PDB entry 8ZUH | X-ray diffraction, 3.20 A resolution | chains A and B

[Chain A]
Name: F-box only protein 6
Organism: Bos taurus
Reference sequence: Q3SX24 (FBX6_BOVIN); numbering as in UniProt (aligned over 1-265)
Chain sequence (265 residues; each row starts with the number of its first residue):
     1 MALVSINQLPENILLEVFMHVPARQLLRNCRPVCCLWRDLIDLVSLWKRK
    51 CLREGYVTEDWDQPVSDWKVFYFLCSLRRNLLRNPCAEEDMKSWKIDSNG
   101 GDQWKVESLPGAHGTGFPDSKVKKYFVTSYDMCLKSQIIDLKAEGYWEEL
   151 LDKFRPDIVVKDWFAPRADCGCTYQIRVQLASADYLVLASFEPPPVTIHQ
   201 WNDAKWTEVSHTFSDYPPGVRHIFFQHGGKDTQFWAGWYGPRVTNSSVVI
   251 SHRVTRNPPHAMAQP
Unresolved in the structure: 1-5, 260-265

[Chain B]
Name: S-phase kinase-associated protein 1
Organism: Bos taurus
Reference sequence: Q3ZCF3 (SKP1_BOVIN); numbering as in UniProt (aligned over 1-163)
Chain sequence (166 residues; row label = number of the first residue in the row; numbers below 1 keep their minus sign (Gly-2 is residue -2)):
    -2 GPHMPSIKLQSSDGEIFEVDVEIAKQSVTIKTMLEDLGMDDEGDDDPVPL
    48 PNVNAAILKKVIQWCTHHKDDPPPPEDDENKEKRTDDIPVWDQEFLKVDQ
    98 GTLFELILAANYLDIKGLLDVTCKTVANMIKGKTPEEIRKTFNIKNDFTE
   148 EEEAQVRKENQWCEEK
Unresolved in the structure: -2 to 1, 35-42, 69-82, 161-163
Differences from the reference sequence: expression tag (-2 to 0)

[How chain A and chain B interact]
Contacting residue pairs (53; chain A residue first):
  Ile6(A) - Phe101(B)  hydrophobic
  Ile6(A) - Phe139(B)
  Asn7(A) - Ile141(B)
  Gln8(A) - Phe101(B)
  Leu9(A) - Ile104(B)  hydrophobic
  Pro10(A) - Leu105(B)
  Asn12(A) - Asn108(B)
  Ile13(A) - Ile104(B)  hydrophobic
  Ile13(A) - Asn108(B)
  Glu16(A) - Asp117(B)
  Val17(A) - Cys120(B)  hydrophobic
  Val17(A) - Val123(B)  hydrophobic
  Val17(A) - Ala124(B)
  Val17(A) - Ile127(B)  hydrophobic
  His20(A) - Asp117(B)  salt bridge
  His20(A) - Lys121(B)
  His20(A) - Ala124(B)
  Val21(A) - Ala124(B)  hydrophobic
  Val21(A) - Ile127(B)  hydrophobic
  Pro22(A) - Lys128(B)
  Arg24(A) - Trp159(B)  hydrogen bond (side chain-backbone)
  Gln25(A) - Gly129(B)
  Leu27(A) - Glu156(B)
  Leu27(A) - Trp159(B)  hydrophobic
  Arg28(A) - Val153(B)
  Arg28(A) - Asn157(B)  hydrogen bond
  Asn29(A) - Lys130(B)  hydrogen bond (side chain-backbone)
  Asn29(A) - Pro132(B)
  Cys30(A) - Ile127(B)  hydrophobic
  Arg31(A) - Phe145(B)
  Arg31(A) - Gln152(B)  hydrogen bond (side chain-backbone)
  Arg31(A) - Lys155(B)
  Arg31(A) - Glu156(B)  salt bridge
  Pro32(A) - Pro132(B)  hydrophobic
  Pro32(A) - Arg136(B)  hydrogen bond (backbone-side chain)
  Pro32(A) - Phe145(B)
  Pro32(A) - Glu149(B)
  Pro32(A) - Gln152(B)
  Pro32(A) - Val153(B)  hydrophobic
  Val33(A) - Pro132(B)
  Val33(A) - Ile135(B)  hydrophobic
  Val33(A) - Arg136(B)  hydrogen bond (backbone-side chain)
  Cys34(A) - Asp144(B)
  Cys34(A) - Phe145(B)
  Cys35(A) - Asp144(B)
  Cys35(A) - Phe145(B)
  Leu36(A) - Asp144(B)
  Trp37(A) - Ile135(B)  hydrophobic
  Arg38(A) - Phe145(B)
  Arg38(A) - Gln152(B)
  Lys69(A) - Glu156(B)  salt bridge
  Lys69(A) - Trp159(B)
  Trp147(A) - Trp159(B)  hydrophobic
Interface residues without a listed pair, chain A (30 interface residues in all): Asp42, Phe73
Interface residues without a listed pair, chain B (32 interface residues in all): Thr131, Lys142, Asn143, Ala151, Cys160

[Overview]
The interface between chain A and chain B involves 30 residues on one side and 32 on the other; the contacts
include 6 hydrogen bonds and 3 salt bridges. Polar contacts include His20(A)-Asp117(B), Arg31(A)-Glu156(B) and
Lys69(A)-Glu156(B).
Chain A is F-box only protein 6 and chain B is S-phase kinase-associated protein 1, both from Bos taurus; the
structure, Crystal structure of bovine Fbs2/Skp1/Man3GlcNAc2 complex, was determined by X-ray diffraction.
